Entry 3ZKM (X-ray diffraction, 1.85 A resolution); this record covers chains A and H of the 3 polymer chains in the assembly.

# Chain A
Name: Beta-secretase 2
Organism: Homo sapiens
Notes: EC 3.4.23.45; fragment: extracellular, residues 75-460
UniProt: Q9Y5Z0 (BACE2_HUMAN); residues 13-398 here correspond to UniProt positions 75-460 (UniProt number = residue number + 62)
Chain sequence (386 residues; numbered 13 to 398; the number before each row is that of its first residue):
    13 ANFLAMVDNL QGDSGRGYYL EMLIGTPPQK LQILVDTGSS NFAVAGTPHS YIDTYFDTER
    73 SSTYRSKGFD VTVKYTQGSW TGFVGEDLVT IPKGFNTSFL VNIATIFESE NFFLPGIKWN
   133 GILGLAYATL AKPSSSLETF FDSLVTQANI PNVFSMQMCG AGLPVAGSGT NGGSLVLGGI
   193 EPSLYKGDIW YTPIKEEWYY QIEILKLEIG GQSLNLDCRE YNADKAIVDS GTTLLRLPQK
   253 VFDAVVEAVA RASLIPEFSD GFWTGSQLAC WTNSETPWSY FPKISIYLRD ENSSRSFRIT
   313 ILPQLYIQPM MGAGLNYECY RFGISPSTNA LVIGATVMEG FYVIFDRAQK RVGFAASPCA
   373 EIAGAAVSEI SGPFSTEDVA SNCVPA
Not modelled in the structure: 13, 174-182, 398
Disulfide bonds: Cys-171/Cys-371, Cys-230/Cys-395, Cys-282/Cys-331
UniProt features mapped onto this chain:
  - active site: Asp-48, Asp-241
  - glycosylation (N-linked (GlcNAc...) asparagine): Asn-108, Asn-304

# Chain H
Name: Fab heavy chain
Organism: Homo sapiens
Notes: antibody fragment or engineered binder
Chain sequence (221 residues; each row starts with the number of its first residue):
     1 EVQLKESGPV LVAPSQSLFI SCTVSGFSLT RYGVHWVRQS PGKGLEWLGV IWAGGTTNYN
    61 SAFMSRLTIS KDNSKSQVFL KMNSLQTDDT AIYYCVKAYR NAMDYWGQGT SVTVSSAKTT
   121 APSVYPLAPV CGDTSGSSVT LGCLVKGYFP EPVTLTWNSG SLSSGVHTFP AVLQSDLYTL
   181 SSSVTVTSST WPSQSITCNV AHPASSTKVD KKIEPRGPTI K
Not modelled in the structure: 218-221
Disulfide bonds: Cys-22/Cys-95, Cys-143/Cys-198
Modified positions: Glu-1 (pyroglutamic acid; PCA)

# Interface between chain A and chain H
Pairs across the interface - 16 pairs, chain A then chain H:
  Ile-267(A) / Asn-101(H)
  Pro-268(A) / Asn-101(H)
  Glu-269(A) / Arg-100(H)
  Glu-269(A) / Asn-101(H)
  Phe-270(A) / Trp-52(H)  hydrophobic
  Phe-270(A) / Arg-100(H)  hydrogen bond (backbone-backbone)
  Phe-270(A) / Asn-101(H)
  Ser-271(A) / Trp-52(H)
  Asp-272(A) / Trp-52(H)
  Asp-272(A) / Ala-53(H)
  Asp-272(A) / Gly-54(H)  hydrogen bond (side chain-backbone)
  Asp-272(A) / Gly-55(H)
  Asp-272(A) / Thr-56(H)  hydrogen bond
  Trp-275(A) / Trp-47(H)  hydrophobic
  Trp-275(A) / Trp-52(H)  hydrophobic
  Trp-275(A) / Asn-58(H)
Also at the interface, not in a pair above, chain A (9 interface residues in all): Gly-273, Phe-274
Also at the interface, not in a pair above, chain H (10 interface residues in all): Tyr-59

# Summary
9 residues of chain A face 10 of chain H across their interface; the contacts include 3 hydrogen bonds. Polar
pairs include Asp-272(A)/Gly-54(H), Asp-272(A)/Thr-56(H) and Phe-270(A)/Arg-100(H). From UniProt: active-site
residues Asp-48(A) and Asp-241(A) on chain A.
Chain A is Beta-secretase 2 and chain H is Fab heavy chain, both from Homo sapiens; the structure, BACE2 fab
complex, was determined by X-ray diffraction (same publication as 3ZKN, 3ZKS, 3ZKX, 3ZL7, 4BEL and 4BFB).
